PDB entry 7Z18 | electron microscopy, 1.98 A resolution | chains C and D of the 10 polymer chains in the assembly

== Chain C ==
Name: Alpha-D-ribose 1-methylphosphonate 5-triphosphate synthase subunit PhnI
From: Escherichia coli
Notes: EC 2.7.8.37
Reference sequence: P16687 (PHNI_ECOLI); residue numbers follow UniProt; this construct covers 1-354
Amino-acid sequence (354 residues; each row starts with the number of its first residue):
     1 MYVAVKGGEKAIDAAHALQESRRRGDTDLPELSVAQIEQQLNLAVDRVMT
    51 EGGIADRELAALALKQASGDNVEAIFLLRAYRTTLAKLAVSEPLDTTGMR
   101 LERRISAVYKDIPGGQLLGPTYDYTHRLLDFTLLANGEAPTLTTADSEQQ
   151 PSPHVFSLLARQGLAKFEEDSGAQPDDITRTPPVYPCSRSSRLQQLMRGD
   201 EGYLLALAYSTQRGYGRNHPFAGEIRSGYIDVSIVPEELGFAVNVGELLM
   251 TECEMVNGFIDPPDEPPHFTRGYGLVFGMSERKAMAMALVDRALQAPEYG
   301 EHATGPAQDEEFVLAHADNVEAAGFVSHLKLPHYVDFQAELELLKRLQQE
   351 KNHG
Disordered / not traced: 354
Sequence notes: conflict D264 (Gly in P16687), K351 (Gln in P16687)
UniProt features mapped onto this chain:
  - natural variant: D264 (G264D: In strain: B; this construct carries the variant), K351 (Q351K: In strain: B; this construct carries the variant)
Bound ions: Zn2+: H328, H333 (together with I9X)
Small-molecule neighbours: I9X (alpha-D-ribose-1,2-cyclic-phosphate-5-phosphate): F325, H328, L331, H333
What the authors report for this chain:
  - Zn2+ coordination: H328, H333

== Chain D ==
Name: Alpha-D-ribose 1-methylphosphonate 5-phosphate C-P lyase
From: Escherichia coli
Notes: EC 4.7.1.1
Reference sequence: P16688 (PHNJ_ECOLI); numbering as in UniProt (aligned over 1-281)
Amino-acid sequence (281 residues; each row starts with the number of its first residue):
     1 MANLSGYNFAYLDEQTKRMIRRAILKAVAIPGYQVPFGGREMPMPYGWGT
    51 GGIQLTASVIGESDVLKVIDQGADDTTNAVSIRNFFKRVTGVNTTERTDD
   101 ATLIQTRHRIPETPLTEDQIIIFQVPIPEPLRFIEPRETETRTMHALEEY
   151 GVMQVKLYEDIARFGHIATTYAYPVKVNGRYVMDPSPIPKFDNPKMDMMP
   201 ALQLFGAGREKRIYAVPPFTRVESLDFDDHPFTVQQWDEPCAICGSTHSY
   251 LDEVVLDDAGNRMFVCSDTDYCRQQSEAKNQ
Disordered / not traced: 1, 280-281
Sequence notes: conflict L103 (Val in P16688)
UniProt features mapped onto this chain:
  - natural variant: L103 (V103L: In strain: B; this construct carries the variant)
Bound ions: Zn2+: C241, C244, C266, C272
Small-molecule neighbours: I9X (alpha-D-ribose-1,2-cyclic-phosphate-5-phosphate): P45, Y46, G47, W48, G49, T50, G51, G52, R107, H108, Q124, V125, P126, P187, G206, A207, G208, R209
What the authors report for this chain:
  - binding site for I9X: G47 to T50, R107, H108, Q124
  - mutagenesis - E149A, Y158A: abolished growth
  - catalytic residues: G32 (citing earlier work)

== How chain C and chain D interact ==
Contacting residue pairs (83):
  M1(C) with A242(D); I243(D)
  Y2(C) with I243(D); L256(D); M263(D), hydrophobic
  K6(C) with D75(D); E96(D), salt bridge
  G7(C) with D75(D), hydrogen bond (backbone-side chain)
  G8(C) with D75(D), hydrogen bond (backbone-side chain)
  E9(C) with V80(D); N84(D)
  I12(C) with T77(D)
  F76(C) with M42(D); P43(D); M44(D); P45(D), hydrophobic
  R79(C) with E41(D), salt bridge
  A80(C) with Y11(D); M42(D)
  T83(C) with R40(D); E41(D), hydrogen bond (side chain-backbone)
  T84(C) with Y11(D)
  R180(C) with Q15(D); G38(D)
  P182(C) with P36(D), hydrophobic; F37(D); K211(D)
  Y185(C) with T139(D)
  R198(C) with E41(D), salt bridge
  D309(C) with R137(D), salt bridge
  E311(C) with R137(D); E138(D), hydrogen bond (side chain-backbone); T139(D)
  V320(C) with Y46(D), hydrophobic
  E321(C) with Y46(D); R209(D)
  G324(C) with Y46(D); W48(D), hydrogen bond (backbone-side chain)
  F325(C) with Y46(D), hydrogen bond (backbone-backbone); P126(D), hydrophobic; R209(D)
  S327(C) with W48(D), hydrogen bond
  H328(C) with G47(D); W48(D)
  L331(C) with G47(D); W48(D), hydrophobic; N78(D); R107(D)
  P332(C) with Q71(D), hydrogen bond (backbone-side chain); T76(D); R107(D), hydrogen bond (backbone-side chain)
  H333(C) with Q71(D); R107(D), hydrogen bond; H108(D)
  Y334(C) with Q71(D), hydrogen bond (backbone-side chain); D252(D)
  V335(C) with Q71(D), hydrogen bond (backbone-side chain); H108(D); R109(D); P189(D); Y250(D), hydrogen bond (backbone-side chain)
  D336(C) with H108(D), salt bridge; Y171(D); P187(D)
  Q338(C) with W237(D), hydrogen bond; Y250(D); L251(D); E253(D), hydrogen bond; F264(D)
  A339(C) with T170(D); Q235(D); Y250(D), hydrogen bond (backbone-side chain)
  E340(C) with A168(D); T170(D), hydrogen bond (backbone-side chain)
  E342(C) with Q235(D); Q236(D), hydrogen bond (side chain-backbone)
  L343(C) with A168(D); T170(D)
  K345(C) with E253(D), salt bridge
  R346(C) with H166(D)
  L347(C) with F164(D); H166(D)
  E350(C) with H166(D), salt bridge
Other interface residues (no listed pair), chain C (45 interface residues in all): V5, R82, T179, V184, K330, L341
Other interface residues (no listed pair), chain D (59 interface residues in all): Y7, D70, A73, I127, P136, R142, I167, R212, S267

== In short ==
45 residues of chain C face 59 of chain D across their interface, with 18 hydrogen bonds and 7 salt bridges.
Polar pairs include K6(C)-E96(D), R79(C)-E41(D) and R198(C)-E41(D). Compound I9X is bound between chain C and
chain D. From the paper: the catalytic residue G32(D); E149A and Y158A of chain D abolish growth.
Here chain C is Alpha-D-ribose 1-methylphosphonate 5-triphosphate synthase subunit PhnI and chain D is
Alpha-D-ribose 1-methylphosphonate 5-phosphate C-P lyase, both from Escherichia coli. Entry 7Z18 (E. coli C-P
lyase bound to a PhnK ABC dimer and ATP) was determined by electron microscopy (same publication as 7Z15,
7Z16, 7Z17 and 7Z19).
